7RNA - chains B and F of the 6 polymer chains in the assembly; structure by X-ray diffraction, 1.90 A resolution.

# Chain B
Molecule: Caspase-3 subunit p12
Organism: Homo sapiens
Reference sequence: P42574 (CASP3_HUMAN); numbering as in UniProt (aligned over 184-277)
Chain sequence (95 residues; row label = number of the first residue in the row):
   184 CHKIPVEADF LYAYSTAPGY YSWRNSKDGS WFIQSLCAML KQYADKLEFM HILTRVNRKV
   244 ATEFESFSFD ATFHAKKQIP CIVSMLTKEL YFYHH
Unresolved in the structure: 184-185
Sequence notes: expression tag (278)
Curated features (UniProtKB/Swiss-Prot):
  - modified residue: Arg207 (Microbial infection: ADP-riboxanated arginine)
  - mutagenesis: Arg207 (R207A: Abolished ADP-riboxanation by C.violaceum CopC)
Reported in the primary citation:
  - binding site for Ac-ITV(Dab)D-CHO (chain F): Phe250

# Chain F
Molecule: Ac-ITV(Dab)D-CHO
Chain sequence (6 residues; numbered 1 to 6; the number before each row is that of its first residue):
     1 XITVAX
Unresolved in the structure: 1
Modified residues: ACE (acetyl group) at position 1; Ala5 (2,4-diaminobutyric acid; DAB); ASA (aspartic aldehyde) at position 6

# Interface between chain B and chain F
Contacting residue pairs (18):
  Tyr204(B) - Ala5(F)
  Ser205(B) - Ala5(F)
  Ser205(B) - ASA_6(F)  hydrogen bond (backbone-backbone)
  Trp206(B) - Thr3(F)
  Trp206(B) - Val4(F)
  Trp206(B) - Ala5(F)
  Arg207(B) - Ile2(F)
  Arg207(B) - Thr3(F)
  Arg207(B) - Val4(F)  hydrogen bond (backbone-backbone)
  Arg207(B) - Ala5(F)  hydrogen bond (side chain-backbone)
  Arg207(B) - ASA_6(F)
  Asn208(B) - Ile2(F)
  Ser209(B) - Ile2(F)  hydrogen bond (backbone-backbone)
  Lys210(B) - Ile2(F)
  Trp214(B) - Thr3(F)
  Ser249(B) - Thr3(F)
  Phe250(B) - Ile2(F)  hydrogen bond (backbone-backbone)
  Phe250(B) - Thr3(F)  hydrogen bond (backbone-side chain)
Interface residues without a listed pair, chain B (11 interface residues in all): Ser251

# In short
11 residues of chain B face 5 of chain F across their interface, with 6 hydrogen bonds. Polar contacts include
Arg207(B)-Ala5(F), Phe250(B)-Thr3(F) and Ser205(B)-ASA_6(F). UniProt lists one mutagenesis site on chain B.
From the paper: a binding site for Ac-ITV(Dab)D-CHO (chain F) at Phe250(B).
Chain B is Caspase-3 subunit p12 (Homo sapiens) and chain F is Ac-ITV(Dab)D-CHO; the structure, Crystal
structure of caspase-3 with inhibitor Ac-ITV(Dab)D-CHO, was determined by X-ray diffraction together with
7RNG, 7USO, 7USP and 7USQ from the same study.
